8TI8 - chains C and D of the 4 polymer chains in the assembly; structure by electron microscopy, 2.90 A resolution.

== Chain C (and D) ==
Protein: Shedu protein SduA
Source organism: Bacillus cereus B4264
Notes: chain D of this document is another copy of the same molecule, construct and numbering; everything in this record applies to it too
UniProtKB: B7HFR2 (SDUA_BACC4); residue numbers follow UniProt; this construct covers 2-380
Chain sequence (382 residues; each row starts with the number of its first residue; numbers below 1 keep their minus sign (Ser-1 is residue -1)):
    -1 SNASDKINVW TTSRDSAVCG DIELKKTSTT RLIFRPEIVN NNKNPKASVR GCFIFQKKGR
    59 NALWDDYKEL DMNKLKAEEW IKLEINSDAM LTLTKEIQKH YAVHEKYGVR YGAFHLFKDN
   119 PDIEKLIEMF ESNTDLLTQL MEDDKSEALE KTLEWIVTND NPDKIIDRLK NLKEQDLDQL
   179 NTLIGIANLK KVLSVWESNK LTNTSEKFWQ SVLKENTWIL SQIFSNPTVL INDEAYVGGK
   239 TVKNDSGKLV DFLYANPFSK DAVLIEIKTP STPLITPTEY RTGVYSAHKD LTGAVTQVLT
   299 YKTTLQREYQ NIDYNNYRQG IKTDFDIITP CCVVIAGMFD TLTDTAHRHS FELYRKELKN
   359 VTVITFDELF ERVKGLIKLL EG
Unresolved in the structure: -1 to 121 (chain D: -1 to 119, 276-281, 380)
Sequence notes: expression tag (-1 to 1)
Reported in the primary citation:
  - catalytic residues: Glu204, Asp249, Glu264, Lys266, Gln295
  - self-association interface (contacts with another copy of this molecule): Tyr315, Phe323
  - mutagenesis - E264A: abolished catalytic activity
  - mutagenesis - Y315E: abolished growth in response to phage infection

== Chain C / chain D interface ==
Pairs across the interface - 113 pairs, chain C then chain D:
  Leu124(C) - Leu124(D)  hydrophobic
  Leu124(C) - Met127(D)  hydrophobic
  Leu124(C) - Phe128(D)  hydrophobic
  Ile125(C) - Leu138(D)  hydrophobic
  Ile125(C) - Asp141(D)
  Ile125(C) - Lys143(D)
  Ile125(C) - Ser144(D)
  Phe128(C) - Leu124(D)  hydrophobic
  Phe128(C) - Phe128(D)  hydrophobic
  Phe128(C) - Leu138(D)  hydrophobic
  Leu134(C) - Asp120(D)
  Leu135(C) - Lys149(D)
  Gln137(C) - Ile121(D)
  Leu138(C) - Phe128(D)  hydrophobic
  Met139(C) - Thr150(D)
  Met139(C) - Trp153(D)
  Met139(C) - Arg166(D)  hydrogen bond (backbone-side chain)
  Glu140(C) - Trp153(D)
  Glu140(C) - Arg166(D)
  Asp141(C) - Ile121(D)
  Asp141(C) - Ile125(D)
  Asp142(C) - Arg166(D)  salt bridge
  Lys143(C) - Glu129(D)
  Ser144(C) - Ile125(D)
  Leu147(C) - Ile154(D)  hydrophobic
  Leu147(C) - Arg166(D)
  Glu148(C) - Arg166(D)
  Glu148(C) - Leu170(D)
  Lys149(C) - Leu135(D)
  Thr150(C) - Met139(D)
  Leu151(C) - Leu167(D)  hydrophobic
  Leu151(C) - Leu170(D)  hydrophobic
  Trp153(C) - Thr136(D)
  Trp153(C) - Met139(D)  hydrophobic
  Trp153(C) - Glu140(D)
  Ile154(C) - Leu147(D)  hydrophobic
  Ile154(C) - Leu178(D)  hydrophobic
  Val155(C) - Asp174(D)
  Val155(C) - Gln177(D)
  Val155(C) - Leu178(D)  hydrophobic
  Asp161(C) - Glu379(D)
  Ile164(C) - Ile184(D)  hydrophobic
  Arg166(C) - Met139(D)
  Arg166(C) - Glu140(D)
  Arg166(C) - Asp142(D)  salt bridge
  Arg166(C) - Leu147(D)
  Leu167(C) - Leu151(D)  hydrophobic
  Lys168(C) - Lys188(D)
  Lys168(C) - Lys189(D)
  Leu170(C) - Leu151(D)  hydrophobic
  Leu170(C) - Lys189(D)
  Glu172(C) - Lys189(D)
  Asp174(C) - Val155(D)
  Leu175(C) - Ile182(D)  hydrophobic
  Leu175(C) - Asn186(D)
  Leu175(C) - Lys189(D)
  Gln177(C) - Val155(D)
  Leu178(C) - Leu151(D)  hydrophobic
  Leu178(C) - Ile154(D)  hydrophobic
  Asn179(C) - Asn179(D)
  Asn179(C) - Ile182(D)
  Leu181(C) - Ile164(D)  hydrophobic
  Ile182(C) - Leu178(D)  hydrophobic
  Ile182(C) - Asn179(D)
  Ile182(C) - Ile182(D)  hydrophobic
  Ile184(C) - Ile164(D)  hydrophobic
  Asn186(C) - Leu175(D)
  Asn186(C) - Asp176(D)  hydrogen bond
  Asn186(C) - Asn179(D)
  Lys188(C) - Lys168(D)
  Lys189(C) - Lys168(D)  hydrogen bond (side chain-backbone)
  Lys189(C) - Asn169(D)
  Lys189(C) - Leu170(D)  hydrogen bond (side chain-backbone)
  Lys189(C) - Lys171(D)
  Lys189(C) - Glu172(D)
  Glu213(C) - Glu172(D)
  Glu213(C) - Gln173(D)  hydrogen bond
  Glu213(C) - Asp176(D)
  Asn214(C) - Glu172(D)
  Asn214(C) - Asp176(D)
  Thr215(C) - Asp176(D)
  Trp216(C) - Asn179(D)
  Trp216(C) - Thr180(D)
  Ser219(C) - Gln220(D)
  Gln220(C) - Gln220(D)
  Ser223(C) - Ser219(D)
  Ser223(C) - Gln220(D)
  Ser223(C) - Ser223(D)
  Ser223(C) - Asn224(D)
  Ser223(C) - Pro225(D)
  Asn224(C) - Gln220(D)
  Pro225(C) - Gln220(D)
  Val235(C) - Leu378(D)  hydrophobic
  Gly236(C) - Thr180(D)  hydrogen bond (backbone-side chain)
  Lys238(C) - Gln177(D)
  Asn254(C) - Leu377(D)
  Phe256(C) - Gln220(D)
  Phe256(C) - Arg370(D)  hydrogen bond (backbone-side chain)
  Phe256(C) - Leu374(D)  hydrophobic
  Phe256(C) - Leu377(D)  hydrophobic
  Ser257(C) - Arg370(D)
  His347(C) - Thr321(D)  hydrogen bond
  His347(C) - Asp322(D)  salt bridge
  Glu350(C) - Asp322(D)
  Leu351(C) - Asp322(D)
  Lys354(C) - Asp322(D)
  Lys354(C) - Phe323(D)  hydrogen bond (side chain-backbone)
  Lys354(C) - Asp324(D)  salt bridge
  Arg370(C) - Pro255(D)  hydrogen bond (side chain-backbone)
  Arg370(C) - Phe256(D)  hydrogen bond (side chain-backbone)
  Gly373(C) - Phe256(D)
  Leu374(C) - Phe256(D)
  Leu377(C) - Val235(D)
Other interface residues (no listed pair), chain C (75 interface residues in all): Thr136, Glu152, Asp165, Lys171, Thr180, Gly183, Ala185, Val193, Ile221, Thr226, Gly237, Pro255, Leu378
Other interface residues (no listed pair), chain D (76 interface residues in all): Leu134, Glu152, Pro160, Lys162, Ile163, Leu181, Ala185, Glu213, Trp216, Ile221, Lys238, Val240, Ser257, Gly373, Lys376

== Summary ==
75 residues of chain C and 76 residues of chain D are in contact; the contacts include 11 hydrogen bonds and 4
salt bridges. Polar contacts include Asp142(C)-Arg166(D), His347(C)-Asp322(D) and Lys354(C)-Asp324(D). From
the paper: catalytic residues Glu204(C), Asp249(C) and Glu264(C) among others; E264A of chain C abolishes
catalytic activity.
Both chains are Shedu protein SduA (Bacillus cereus B4264). Entry 8TI8 (CryoEM structure of Shedu from
Bacillus cereus) was determined by electron microscopy together with 8TI9 and 8TIA from the same study.
